Entry 3U61 (X-ray diffraction, 3.20 A resolution); this record covers chains H and F of the 10 polymer chains in the assembly.

[Chain H]
Molecule: DNA polymerase processivity component
Organism: Enterobacteria phage T4
UniProtKB: P04525 (DPA5_BPT4); residues 2001-2228 here correspond to UniProt positions 1-228 (UniProt number = residue number - 2000)
Chain sequence (228 residues; each row starts with the number of its first residue):
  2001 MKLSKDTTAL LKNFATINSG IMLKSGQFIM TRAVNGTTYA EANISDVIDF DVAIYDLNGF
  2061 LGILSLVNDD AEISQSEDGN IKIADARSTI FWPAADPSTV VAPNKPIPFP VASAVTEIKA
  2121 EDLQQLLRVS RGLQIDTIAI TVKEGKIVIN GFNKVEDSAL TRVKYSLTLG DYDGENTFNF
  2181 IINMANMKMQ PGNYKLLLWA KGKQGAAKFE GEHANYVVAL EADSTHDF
Modified residues: Mse2001, Mse2022, Mse2030, Mse2184, Mse2187, Mse2189 (selenomethionine; parent Met)

[Chain F]
Molecule: DNA polymerase processivity component
Organism: Enterobacteria phage T4
UniProtKB: P04525 (DPA5_BPT4); residues 3001-3228 here correspond to UniProt positions 1-228 (UniProt number = residue number - 3000)
Chain sequence (228 residues; numbered 3001 to 3228; the number before each row is that of its first residue):
  3001 MKLSKDTTAL LKNFATINSG IMLKSGQFIM TRAVNGTTYA EANISDVIDF DVAIYDLNGF
  3061 LGILSLVNDD AEISQSEDGN IKIADARSTI FWPAADPSTV VAPNKPIPFP VASAVTEIKA
  3121 EDLQQLLRVS RGLQIDTIAI TVKEGKIVIN GFNKVEDSAL TRVKYSLTLG DYDGENTFNF
  3181 IINMANMKMQ PGNYKLLLWA KGKQGAAKFE GEHANYVVAL EADSTHDF
Disordered / not traced: 3223-3228
Modified residues: Mse3001, Mse3022, Mse3030, Mse3184, Mse3187, Mse3189 (selenomethionine; parent Met)

[Chain H / chain F interface]
Pairs across the interface - 21 pairs, chain H then chain F:
  Ile2063(H) - Val3129(F)  hydrophobic
  Leu2066(H) - Gln3125(F)  hydrogen bond (backbone-side chain)
  Leu2066(H) - Arg3128(F)
  Leu2066(H) - Val3129(F)
  Val2067(H) - Gln3125(F)
  Arg2087(H) - Asp3122(F)  salt bridge
  Arg2087(H) - Ser3166(F)
  Arg2087(H) - Leu3167(F)
  Arg2087(H) - Thr3168(F)  hydrogen bond (backbone-backbone)
  Ser2088(H) - Gln3125(F)  hydrogen bond
  Ser2088(H) - Tyr3165(F)
  Ser2088(H) - Ser3166(F)
  Ser2088(H) - Leu3167(F)
  Thr2089(H) - Tyr3165(F)
  Thr2089(H) - Ser3166(F)  hydrogen bond (backbone-backbone)
  Ile2090(H) - Lys3164(F)
  Ile2090(H) - Tyr3165(F)  hydrophobic
  Phe2091(H) - Leu3133(F)
  Phe2091(H) - Val3163(F)
  Phe2091(H) - Lys3164(F)  hydrogen bond (backbone-backbone)
  Trp2092(H) - Leu3133(F)  hydrophobic
Also at the interface, not in a pair above, chain H (10 interface residues in all): Asp2085
Also at the interface, not in a pair above, chain F (12 interface residues in all): Lys3119

[In short]
Chain H and chain F form an interface of 10 and 12 residues respectively; the contacts include 5 hydrogen
bonds and 1 salt bridge. Polar contacts include Arg2087(H)-Asp3122(F), Leu2066(H)-Gln3125(F) and
Ser2088(H)-Gln3125(F).
Chain H and chain F are both DNA polymerase processivity component (Enterobacteria phage T4); the structure,
Structure of T4 Bacteriophage Clamp Loader Bound To Closed Clamp, DNA and ATP Analog and ADP, was determined
by X-ray diffraction (same publication as 3U5Z and 3U60).
